Entry 3ECJ (X-ray diffraction, 1.65 A resolution); this record covers chains A and C of the 4 polymer chains in the assembly.

# Chain A (and C)
Protein: PROTEIN (Homoprotocatechuate 2,3-dioxygenase)
Source organism: Brevibacterium fuscum
Notes: EC 1.13.11.15; chain C of this document is another copy of the same molecule, construct and numbering; everything in this record applies to it too
UniProt: Q45135 (Q45135_9MICO); residue numbers follow UniProt; this construct covers 1-365
Sequence (365 residues; numbered 1 to 365; the number before each row is that of its first residue):
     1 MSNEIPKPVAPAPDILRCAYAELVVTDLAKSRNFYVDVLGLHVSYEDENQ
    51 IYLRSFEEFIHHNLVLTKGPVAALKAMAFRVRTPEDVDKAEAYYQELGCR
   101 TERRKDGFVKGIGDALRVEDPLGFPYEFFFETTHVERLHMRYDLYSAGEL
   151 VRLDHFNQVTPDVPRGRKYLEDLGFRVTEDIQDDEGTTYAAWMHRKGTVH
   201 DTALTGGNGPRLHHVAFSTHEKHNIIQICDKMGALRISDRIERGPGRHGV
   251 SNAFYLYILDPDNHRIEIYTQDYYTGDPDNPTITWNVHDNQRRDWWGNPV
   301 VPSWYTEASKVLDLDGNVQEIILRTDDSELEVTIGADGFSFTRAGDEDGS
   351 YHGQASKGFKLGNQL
Disordered / not traced: 1-2, 363-365 (chain C: 1-3, 363-365)
Sequence notes: engineered mutation Leu323 (Glu in Q45135)
Bound ions: Fe2+: His155, His214, Glu267
Reported in the primary citation:
  - mutagenesis - E323L: unchanged catalytic activity

# Chain A / chain C interface
Residue-residue contacts (85):
  Lys222(A) - Ile226(C)
  Ile226(A) - Lys222(C)
  Ile226(A) - Phe254(C)  hydrophobic
  Ile226(A) - Trp296(C)  hydrophobic
  Cys229(A) - Trp296(C)
  Asp230(A) - Arg247(C)  salt bridge
  Asp230(A) - Trp295(C)  hydrogen bond (backbone-side chain)
  Asp230(A) - Trp296(C)  hydrogen bond
  Gly233(A) - Gln291(C)  hydrogen bond (backbone-side chain)
  Gly233(A) - Trp295(C)
  Ala234(A) - Trp295(C)
  Arg236(A) - Trp285(C)
  Arg236(A) - Asp289(C)  salt bridge
  Arg236(A) - Gln291(C)
  Arg236(A) - Thr342(C)  hydrogen bond (side chain-backbone)
  Arg236(A) - Arg343(C)  hydrogen bond (backbone-side chain)
  Ser238(A) - Gln291(C)  hydrogen bond
  Ser238(A) - Trp295(C)
  Ser238(A) - Trp296(C)
  Ser238(A) - Thr342(C)
  Ser238(A) - Lys357(C)  hydrogen bond (backbone-side chain)
  Asp239(A) - Thr342(C)
  Asp239(A) - Arg343(C)  salt bridge
  Asp239(A) - Gly349(C)
  Asp239(A) - Tyr351(C)
  Ile241(A) - Trp296(C)  hydrophobic
  Ile241(A) - Lys357(C)  hydrogen bond (backbone-side chain)
  Glu242(A) - Lys357(C)
  Gly244(A) - Asn298(C)  hydrogen bond (backbone-side chain)
  Pro245(A) - Trp296(C)
  Arg247(A) - Asp230(C)  salt bridge
  Phe254(A) - Ile226(C)  hydrophobic
  Trp285(A) - Arg236(C)
  Asp289(A) - Arg236(C)  salt bridge
  Gln291(A) - Gly233(C)  hydrogen bond (side chain-backbone)
  Gln291(A) - Arg236(C)
  Gln291(A) - Ser238(C)  hydrogen bond
  Trp295(A) - Asp230(C)  hydrogen bond (side chain-backbone)
  Trp295(A) - Gly233(C)
  Trp295(A) - Ala234(C)
  Trp295(A) - Ser238(C)
  Trp296(A) - Ile226(C)  hydrophobic
  Trp296(A) - Cys229(C)
  Trp296(A) - Asp230(C)  hydrogen bond
  Trp296(A) - Ser238(C)
  Trp296(A) - Ile241(C)  hydrophobic
  Trp296(A) - Pro245(C)
  Asn298(A) - Gly244(C)  hydrogen bond (side chain-backbone)
  Pro299(A) - Phe359(C)  hydrophobic
  Val300(A) - Phe359(C)
  Val301(A) - Lys357(C)
  Val301(A) - Phe359(C)  hydrophobic
  Pro302(A) - Gly358(C)
  Pro302(A) - Phe359(C)
  Thr342(A) - Arg236(C)  hydrogen bond (backbone-side chain)
  Thr342(A) - Ser238(C)
  Thr342(A) - Asp239(C)
  Arg343(A) - Arg236(C)  hydrogen bond (side chain-backbone)
  Arg343(A) - Ile237(C)
  Arg343(A) - Asp239(C)  salt bridge
  Gly349(A) - Asp239(C)
  Gln354(A) - Gly362(C)
  Lys357(A) - Ser238(C)  hydrogen bond (side chain-backbone)
  Lys357(A) - Ile241(C)  hydrogen bond (side chain-backbone)
  Lys357(A) - Glu242(C)
  Lys357(A) - Val301(C)
  Gly358(A) - Pro302(C)
  Gly358(A) - Leu361(C)
  Gly358(A) - Gly362(C)  hydrogen bond (backbone-backbone)
  Phe359(A) - Pro299(C)  hydrophobic
  Phe359(A) - Val301(C)  hydrophobic
  Phe359(A) - Pro302(C)
  Phe359(A) - Phe359(C)  hydrophobic
  Phe359(A) - Lys360(C)
  Phe359(A) - Gly362(C)
  Lys360(A) - Phe359(C)
  Lys360(A) - Lys360(C)  hydrogen bond (backbone-backbone)
  Lys360(A) - Leu361(C)
  Lys360(A) - Gly362(C)
  Leu361(A) - Gly358(C)
  Leu361(A) - Lys360(C)
  Gly362(A) - Gln354(C)
  Gly362(A) - Gly358(C)  hydrogen bond (backbone-backbone)
  Gly362(A) - Phe359(C)
  Gly362(A) - Lys360(C)
Also at the interface, not in a pair above, chain A (40 interface residues in all): His223, Ile237, Gly297, Tyr351, Ala355
Also at the interface, not in a pair above, chain C (42 interface residues in all): His223, Gly297, Val300, Phe341, Asp348, Ala355

# Summary
40 residues of chain A and 42 residues of chain C are in contact; the contacts include 21 hydrogen bonds and 6
salt bridges. Polar pairs include Asp230(A)-Arg247(C), Arg236(A)-Asp289(C) and Asp239(A)-Arg343(C). The Fe2+
site is built by His155(A), His214(A) and Glu267(A). From the paper: E323L of chain A leaves catalytic
activity unchanged.
Chain A and chain C are both PROTEIN (Homoprotocatechuate 2,3-dioxygenase) (Brevibacterium fuscum); the
structure, Structure of E323L mutant of Homoprotocatechuate 2,3-Dioxygenase from Brevibacterium fuscum at
1.65A resolution, was determined by X-ray diffraction (same publication as 3ECK).
